Entry 4A3I (X-ray diffraction, 3.80 A resolution); this record covers chains C and K of the 14 polymer chains in the assembly.

== Chain C ==
Name: DNA-directed RNA polymerase II subunit RPB3
From: Saccharomyces cerevisiae
Reference sequence: P16370 (RPB3_YEAST); residues 1-318 here = UniProt positions 1-318
Sequence (318 residues; each row starts with the number of its first residue):
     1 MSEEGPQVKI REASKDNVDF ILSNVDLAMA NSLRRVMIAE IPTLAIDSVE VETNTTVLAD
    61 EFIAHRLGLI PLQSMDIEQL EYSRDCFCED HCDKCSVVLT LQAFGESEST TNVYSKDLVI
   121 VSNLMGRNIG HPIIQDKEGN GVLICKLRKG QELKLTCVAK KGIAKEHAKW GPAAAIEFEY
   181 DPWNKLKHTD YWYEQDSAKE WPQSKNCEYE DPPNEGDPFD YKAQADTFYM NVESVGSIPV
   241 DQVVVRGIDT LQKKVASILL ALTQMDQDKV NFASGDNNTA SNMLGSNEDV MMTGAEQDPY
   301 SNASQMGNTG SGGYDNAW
Not modelled in the structure: 1-2, 269-318
Metal / ion sites: Zn2+: Cys86, Cys88, Cys92, Cys95
Swiss-Prot annotation at these positions:
  - binding site (Zn(2+)): Cys86, Cys88, Cys92, Cys95
  - modified residue: Ser2 (N-acetylserine)
  - natural variant: Ala30 (A30D: In mutant RPB3-1)
  - mutagenesis: Lys9 (K9E: Transcript termination readthrough)

== Chain K ==
Name: DNA-directed RNA polymerase II subunit RPB11
From: Saccharomyces cerevisiae
Reference sequence: P38902 (RPB11_YEAST); residues 1-120 here = UniProt positions 1-120
Sequence (120 residues; numbered 1 to 120; the number before each row is that of its first residue):
     1 MNAPDRFELF LLGEGESKLK IDPDTKAPNA VVITFEKEDH TLGNLIRAEL LNDRKVLFAA
    61 YKVEHPFFAR FKLRIQTTEG YDPKDALKNA CNSIINKLGA LKTNFETEWN LQTLAADDAF
Not modelled in the structure: 116-120
Swiss-Prot annotation at these positions:
  - mutagenesis: Glu108 (E108G/V: Transcript termination readthrough; E108K: Transcript termination readthrough. Lethal), Leu111 (L111P: Transcript termination readthrough), Leu114 (L114P: Transcript termination readthrough)

== Interface between chain C and chain K ==
Residue-residue contacts (87; chain C residue first):
  Glu3(C) - Asn104(K)
  Glu4(C) - Asn104(K)  hydrogen bond
  Gly5(C) - Ala100(K)
  Pro6(C) - Lys97(K)
  Pro6(C) - Ala100(K)
  Pro6(C) - Leu101(K)  hydrophobic
  Pro6(C) - Asn104(K)
  Gln7(C) - Asn104(K)  hydrogen bond
  Val8(C) - Leu101(K)  hydrophobic
  Val8(C) - Asn104(K)
  Val8(C) - Phe105(K)
  Val8(C) - Glu108(K)
  Lys9(C) - Glu108(K)
  Ile10(C) - Glu108(K)  hydrogen bond (backbone-side chain)
  Ile10(C) - Trp109(K)
  Ile10(C) - Gln112(K)
  Ala13(C) - Trp109(K)  hydrophobic
  Ala13(C) - Leu114(K)
  Ser14(C) - Trp109(K)
  Val18(C) - Phe105(K)  hydrophobic
  Val18(C) - Trp109(K)  hydrophobic
  Asp26(C) - Glu49(K)
  Asp26(C) - Asn52(K)
  Asp26(C) - Lys97(K)  salt bridge
  Ala28(C) - Asn44(K)
  Ala28(C) - Ala48(K)  hydrophobic
  Met29(C) - Leu45(K)  hydrophobic
  Met29(C) - Lys97(K)
  Met29(C) - Leu98(K)  hydrophobic
  Asn31(C) - Asn44(K)
  Ser32(C) - Thr41(K)  hydrogen bond (side chain-backbone)
  Ser32(C) - Leu45(K)
  Arg35(C) - Asp39(K)  salt bridge
  Arg35(C) - His40(K)
  Arg35(C) - Thr41(K)  hydrogen bond
  Val36(C) - Thr41(K)
  Glu40(C) - Thr41(K)
  Arg84(C) - Leu11(K)
  Ala164(C) - Arg6(K)  hydrogen bond (backbone-side chain)
  Lys165(C) - Arg6(K)  hydrogen bond (backbone-side chain)
  Lys165(C) - Leu9(K)
  Lys165(C) - Phe10(K)
  Lys165(C) - Asp39(K)  salt bridge
  Glu166(C) - Arg6(K)  hydrogen bond (backbone-side chain)
  Glu166(C) - Phe7(K)
  Glu166(C) - Phe10(K)
  His167(C) - Arg6(K)
  Asp241(C) - Phe105(K)
  Asp241(C) - Trp109(K)
  Val244(C) - Phe105(K)  hydrophobic
  Val245(C) - Lys102(K)
  Val245(C) - Phe105(K)  hydrophobic
  Val245(C) - Glu106(K)
  Ile248(C) - Leu98(K)
  Ile248(C) - Leu101(K)  hydrophobic
  Ile248(C) - Lys102(K)
  Asp249(C) - Lys102(K)
  Leu251(C) - Leu45(K)  hydrophobic
  Leu251(C) - Leu98(K)  hydrophobic
  Gln252(C) - Ile95(K)  hydrogen bond (side chain-backbone)
  Gln252(C) - Leu98(K)
  Gln252(C) - Gly99(K)
  Lys254(C) - Glu38(K)  salt bridge
  Lys254(C) - Asp39(K)  salt bridge
  Lys254(C) - Thr41(K)
  Lys254(C) - Leu42(K)
  Val255(C) - Leu42(K)  hydrophobic
  Val255(C) - Cys91(K)
  Val255(C) - Ile94(K)  hydrophobic
  Val255(C) - Ile95(K)  hydrophobic
  Ala256(C) - Ile95(K)
  Ile258(C) - Leu19(K)
  Ile258(C) - Leu42(K)  hydrophobic
  Leu259(C) - Lys88(K)
  Leu259(C) - Cys91(K)  hydrophobic
  Leu259(C) - Asn92(K)
  Leu259(C) - Ile95(K)  hydrophobic
  Ala261(C) - Leu19(K)
  Leu262(C) - Leu19(K)
  Leu262(C) - Leu87(K)  hydrophobic
  Leu262(C) - Lys88(K)
  Thr263(C) - Lys88(K)
  Met265(C) - Ser17(K)
  Met265(C) - Leu19(K)
  Met265(C) - Ile21(K)  hydrophobic
  Asp266(C) - Lys84(K)  salt bridge
  Asp266(C) - Lys88(K)  salt bridge
Other interface residues (no listed pair), chain C (45 interface residues in all): Phe20, Leu22, Leu33, Ile163
Other interface residues (no listed pair), chain K (43 interface residues in all): Lys18, Phe35, Lys37, Thr103, Ala115

== Summary ==
45 residues of chain C and 43 residues of chain K are in contact; the contacts include 9 hydrogen bonds and 7
salt bridges. Among the polar pairs are Asp26(C)-Lys97(K), Arg35(C)-Asp39(K) and Lys165(C)-Asp39(K).
Chain C is DNA-directed RNA polymerase II subunit RPB3 and chain K is DNA-directed RNA polymerase II subunit
RPB11, both from Saccharomyces cerevisiae; the structure, RNA Polymerase II binary complex with DNA, was
determined by X-ray diffraction (same publication as 4A3B, 4A3C, 4A3D, 4A3E, 4A3F, 4A3G and 4 further
entries).
